PDB entry 6DPO | X-ray diffraction, 1.45 A resolution | chains A and C of the 4 polymer chains in the assembly

# Chain A
Molecule: Ribonuclease H
Organism: Bacillus halodurans
Notes: EC 3.1.26.4; fragment: Catalytic Domain
UniProt: Q9KEI9 (RNH1_BACHD); numbering as in UniProt (aligned over 59-196)
Chain sequence (142 residues; numbered 55 to 196; the number before each row is that of its first residue):
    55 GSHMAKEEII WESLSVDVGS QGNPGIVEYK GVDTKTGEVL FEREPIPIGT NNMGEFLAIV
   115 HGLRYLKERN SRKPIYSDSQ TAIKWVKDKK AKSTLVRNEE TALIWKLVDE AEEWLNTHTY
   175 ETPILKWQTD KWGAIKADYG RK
Disordered / not traced: 55-60, 195-196
Sequence notes: expression tag (55-58); engineered mutation Ala-188 (Glu in Q9KEI9)
Swiss-Prot annotation at these positions:
  - binding site (Mg(2+)): Asp-71, Glu-109, Asp-132, Asp-192
  - mutagenesis: Glu-109 (E109Q: Loss of activity), Asp-132 (D132N: Loss of activity), Asp-192 (D192N: Strongly reduced activity with manganese. Loss of activity with magnesium)
Ion coordination: Mg2+ site 1: Asp-71, Asp-192 (shared with 1 residue of chain b); Mg2+ site 2: Asp-71, Glu-109, Asp-132 (shared with 1 residue of chain B; 1 residue of chain b)
From the paper describing this entry:
  - catalytic residues: Lys-196 (proposed by the authors, not directly observed)

# Chain C
Molecule: 6-nt DNA strand
Sequence (6 nucleotides; row label = number of the first residue in the row):
     1 CGATGT
Ion coordination: K+: DT4, DG5

# Interface between chain A and chain C
Residue-residue contacts (19):
  Asn-77(A) with DA3(C), hydrogen bond to the base; DT4(C), hydrogen bond to the sugar
  Pro-78(A) with DA3(C), phosphate contact; DT4(C), phosphate contact
  Thr-104(A) with DT4(C), phosphate contact; DG5(C), hydrogen bond to the phosphate
  Asn-105(A) with DT4(C), hydrogen bond to the base
  Asn-106(A) with DT4(C), hydrogen bond to the base; DG5(C), hydrogen bond to the sugar
  Met-107(A) with DG5(C), phosphate contact
  Gln-134(A) with DG5(C), base contact
  Thr-135(A) with DG5(C), sugar contact
  Lys-138(A) with DT6(C), phosphate contact
  Trp-139(A) with DG5(C), phosphate contact; DT6(C), hydrogen bond to the phosphate
  Lys-146(A) with DG5(C), sugar contact; DT6(C), salt bridge to the phosphate
  Ser-147(A) with DG5(C), hydrogen bond to the phosphate
  Thr-148(A) with DG5(C), hydrogen bond to the phosphate
Other interface residues (no listed pair), chain A (14 interface residues in all): Leu-149
Other interface residues (no listed pair), chain C (5 interface residues in all): DG2

# In short
Chain A and chain C form an interface of 14 and 5 residues respectively; the contacts include 9 hydrogen bonds
and 1 salt bridge. Polar contacts include Asn-77(A)/DA3(C), Asn-105(A)/DT4(C) and Asn-106(A)/DT4(C). Asp-71(A)
and Asp-192(A) coordinate Mg2+ site 1. From UniProt: 4 Mg2+-binding residues and 3 mutagenesis sites on chain
A. The paper reports the catalytic residue Lys-196(A).
Here chain A is Ribonuclease H (Bacillus halodurans) and chain C is a 6-nt DNA strand. Entry 6DPO (Crystal
Structure of Bacillus Halodurans Ribonuclease H1 E188A in Complex with an RNA/DNA Hybrid: Reaction in ...) was
determined by X-ray diffraction, deposited together with 6DMN, 6DMV, 6DO8, 6DO9, 6DOA, 6DOB and 46 further
entries.
